Entry 3OE5 (X-ray diffraction, 1.52 A resolution); this record covers chain A.

[Chain A]
Name: Catechol O-methyltransferase
Organism: Rattus norvegicus
Notes: EC 2.1.1.6; fragment: soluble form
UniProtKB: P22734 (COMT_RAT); residues 1-221 here correspond to UniProt positions 44-264 (UniProt number = residue number + 43)
Sequence (221 residues; row label = number of the first residue in the row):
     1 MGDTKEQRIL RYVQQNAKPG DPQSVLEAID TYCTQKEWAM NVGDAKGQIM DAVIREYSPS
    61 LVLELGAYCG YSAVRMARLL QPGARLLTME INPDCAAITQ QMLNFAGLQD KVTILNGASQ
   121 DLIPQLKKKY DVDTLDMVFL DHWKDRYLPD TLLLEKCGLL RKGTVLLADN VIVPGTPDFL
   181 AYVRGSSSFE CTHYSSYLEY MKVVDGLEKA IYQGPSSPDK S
Disordered / not traced: 1-2, 216-221
Differences from the reference sequence: engineered mutation I91 (Met134 in P22734), C95 (Tyr138 in P22734)
Ion coordination: Mg2+: D141, D169, N170 (together with catechol-type)
Residues lining bound ligands: catechol-type (611; N-[(E)-3-[(2R,3S,4R,5S)-3,4-dihydroxy-5-pyridin-4-ylsulfanyl-oxolan-2-yl]prop-2-enyl]-2,3-dihydroxy-5-nitro-benzamide): W38, M40, K46, G66, A67, Y68, M89, E90, I91, N92, C95, G117, A118, S119, D141, H142, W143, K144, D169, N170, P174, L198, E199

[Summary]
Ligands of chain A: catechol-type. D141, D169 and N170 coordinate Mg2+.
Chain A is Catechol O-methyltransferase (Rattus norvegicus); the structure, Rat catechol O-methyltransferase
in complex with a catechol-type, pyridylsulfanyl-containing inhibitor - humanized form, was determined by
X-ray diffraction, deposited together with 3NW9, 3OE4, 3OZR, 3OZS and 3OZT.
